3POX - chains A and B of the 3 polymer chains in the assembly; structure by X-ray diffraction, 2.00 A resolution.

== Chain A (and B) ==
Molecule: OmpF protein
Source organism: Escherichia Coli
Notes: chain B of this document is another copy of the same molecule, construct and numbering; everything in this record applies to it too
UniProtKB: C5W2U9 (C5W2U9_ECOBB); residues 1-340 here correspond to UniProt positions 23-362 (UniProt number = residue number + 22)
Chain sequence (340 residues; row label = number of the first residue in the row):
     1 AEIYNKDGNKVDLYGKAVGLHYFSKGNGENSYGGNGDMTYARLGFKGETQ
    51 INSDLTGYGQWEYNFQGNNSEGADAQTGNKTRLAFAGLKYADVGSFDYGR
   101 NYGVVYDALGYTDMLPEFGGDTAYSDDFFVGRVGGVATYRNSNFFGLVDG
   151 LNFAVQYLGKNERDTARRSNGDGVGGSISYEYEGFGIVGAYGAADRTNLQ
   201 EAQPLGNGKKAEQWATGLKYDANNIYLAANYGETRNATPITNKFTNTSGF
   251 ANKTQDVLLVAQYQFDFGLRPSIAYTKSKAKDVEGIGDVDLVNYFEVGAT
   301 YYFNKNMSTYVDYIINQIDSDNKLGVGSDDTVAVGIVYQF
Bound ions: K+ site 1: Glu201, Gln203, Gly206; K+ site 2: Asn207, Asn236, Asn252; K+ site 3: Asn316, Ile318, Ser328

== How chain A and chain B interact ==
Residue-residue contacts (67; chain A residue first):
  Ala1(A) - Tyr4(B)  hydrophobic
  Glu2(A) - Tyr4(B)
  Ile3(A) - Ile3(B)  hydrophobic
  Leu13(A) - Leu13(B)  hydrophobic
  Lys16(A) - Phe45(B)
  Ala17(A) - Gln60(B)
  Ala17(A) - Phe85(B)
  Ala17(A) - Ala86(B)
  Gly19(A) - Tyr98(B)
  Leu20(A) - Tyr98(B)
  His21(A) - Tyr98(B)  hydrogen bond
  Asp37(A) - Tyr98(B)  hydrogen bond
  Asp37(A) - Gly135(B)  hydrogen bond (side chain-backbone)
  Thr39(A) - Ala84(B)
  Thr39(A) - Tyr98(B)
  Thr39(A) - Gly99(B)
  Ala41(A) - Trp61(B)
  Arg42(A) - Phe45(B)
  Phe65(A) - Trp61(B)  hydrophobic
  Phe65(A) - Tyr63(B)  hydrophobic
  Phe65(A) - Thr81(B)
  Gln66(A) - Thr81(B)
  Gly67(A) - Arg100(B)
  Asn68(A) - Arg163(B)  hydrogen bond (backbone-side chain)
  Asn69(A) - Arg100(B)  hydrogen bond (backbone-side chain)
  Asn69(A) - Arg163(B)
  Ser70(A) - Asp126(B)
  Ser70(A) - Arg163(B)
  Ser70(A) - Arg168(B)
  Glu71(A) - Lys80(B)
  Glu71(A) - Thr81(B)
  Glu71(A) - Arg82(B)
  Glu71(A) - Arg100(B)  salt bridge
  Glu71(A) - Ser125(B)
  Glu71(A) - Asp126(B)  hydrogen bond (backbone-side chain)
  Glu71(A) - Arg132(B)  salt bridge
  Gly72(A) - Arg168(B)
  Asp74(A) - Arg163(B)  salt bridge
  Ala75(A) - Asn79(B)
  Ala75(A) - Lys80(B)
  Gln76(A) - Tyr63(B)  hydrogen bond
  Gln76(A) - Gln76(B)
  Gln76(A) - Asn79(B)  hydrogen bond (side chain-backbone)
  Phe303(A) - Ile51(B)  hydrophobic
  Phe303(A) - Leu55(B)  hydrophobic
  Phe303(A) - Leu88(B)  hydrophobic
  Asn304(A) - Thr49(B)  hydrogen bond
  Asn304(A) - Gln50(B)
  Asn304(A) - Ile51(B)
  Asn306(A) - Asn9(B)
  Asn306(A) - Thr49(B)
  Met307(A) - Gly57(B)
  Met307(A) - Tyr58(B)
  Met307(A) - Gly87(B)
  Met307(A) - Leu88(B)  hydrophobic
  Ile336(A) - Ala86(B)
  Ile336(A) - Gly87(B)
  Tyr338(A) - Asn9(B)  hydrogen bond
  Tyr338(A) - Lys10(B)
  Tyr338(A) - Val11(B)
  Tyr338(A) - Gly47(B)
  Tyr338(A) - Glu48(B)
  Tyr338(A) - Tyr58(B)
  Tyr338(A) - Gly59(B)
  Tyr338(A) - Ala86(B)
  Phe340(A) - Val11(B)  hydrophobic
  Phe340(A) - Phe45(B)  hydrophobic
Also at the interface, not in a pair above, chain A (35 interface residues in all): Leu43, Asn79, Lys305, Val337
Also at the interface, not in a pair above, chain B (41 interface residues in all): Leu43, Gly134, Asn161

== In short ==
The interface between chain A and chain B involves 35 residues on one side and 41 on the other, with 10
hydrogen bonds and 3 salt bridges. Polar pairs include Glu71(A)-Arg100(B), Glu71(A)-Arg132(B) and
Asp74(A)-Arg163(B). The K+ site 1 is built by Glu201(A), Gln203(A) and Gly206(A).
Chain A and chain B are both OmpF protein (Escherichia Coli); the structure, Crystal Structure of E.coli OmpF
porin in lipidic cubic phase: space group P1, was determined by X-ray diffraction together with 3POQ and 3POU
from the same study.
